4NBE - chains B and E of the 5 polymer chains in the assembly; structure by X-ray diffraction, 2.10 A resolution.

[Chain B]
Protein: Terminal oxygenase component of carbazole
Notes: EC 1.14.12.22
UniProtKB: Q84II6 (Q84II6_JANS3); numbering as in UniProt (aligned over 1-384)
Chain sequence (392 residues; row label = number of the first residue in the row):
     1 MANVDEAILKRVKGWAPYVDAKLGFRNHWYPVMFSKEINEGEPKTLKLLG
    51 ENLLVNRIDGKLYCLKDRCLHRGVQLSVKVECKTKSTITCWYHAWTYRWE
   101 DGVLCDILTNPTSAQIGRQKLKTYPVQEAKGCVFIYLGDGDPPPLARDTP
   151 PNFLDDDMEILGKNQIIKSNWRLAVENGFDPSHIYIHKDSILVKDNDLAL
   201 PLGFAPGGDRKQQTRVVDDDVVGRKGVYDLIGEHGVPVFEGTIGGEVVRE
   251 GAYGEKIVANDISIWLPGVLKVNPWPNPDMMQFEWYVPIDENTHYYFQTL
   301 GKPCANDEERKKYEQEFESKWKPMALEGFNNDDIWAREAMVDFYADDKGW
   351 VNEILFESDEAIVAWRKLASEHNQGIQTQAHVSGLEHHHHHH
Not modelled in the structure: 1, 387-392
Construct notes: engineered mutation Trp275 (Phe in Q84II6); expression tag (385-392)
Bound ions: 2Fe-2S cluster Fe: Cys69, His71, Cys90, His93; Fe2+: His183, His187, Asp333
Ligand contacts: 2Fe-2S cluster (FES): Cys69, His71, Arg72, Val74, Cys90, Tyr92, His93, Ala94, Trp95
From the paper describing this entry:
  - binding site for 9H-fluorene: Trp275

[Chain E]
Protein: Ferredoxin CarAc
From: Pseudomonas resinovorans
Notes: EC 1.14.12.22
UniProtKB: Q8GI16 (CARAC_PSERE); numbering as in UniProt (aligned over 1-107)
Chain sequence (115 residues; row label = number of the first residue in the row):
     1 MNQIWLKVCAASDMQPGTIRRVNRVGAAPLAVYRVGDQFYATEDTCTHGI
    51 ASLSEGTLDGDVIECPFHGGAFNVCTGMPASSPCTVPLGVFEVEVKEGEV
   101 YVAGEKKLEHHHHHH
Not modelled in the structure: 1-2, 114-115
Construct notes: expression tag (108-115)
Bound ions: 2Fe-2S cluster Fe: Cys46, His48, Cys65, His68
Ligand contacts: 2Fe-2S cluster (FES): Cys46, His48, Gly49, Ile50, Ala51, Cys65, Phe67, His68, Gly69, Gly70, Pro83, Cys84
Swiss-Prot annotation at these positions:
  - binding site ([2Fe-2S] cluster): Cys46, His48, Cys65, His68

[Chain B / chain E interface]
Contacting residue pairs (29; chain B residue first):
  Arg11(B) - Phe67(E)
  Arg11(B) - His68(E)  hydrogen bond (side chain-backbone)
  Arg11(B) - Gly69(E)  hydrogen bond (backbone-backbone)
  Arg11(B) - Gly70(E)
  Arg11(B) - Ser82(E)  hydrogen bond (side chain-backbone)
  Arg11(B) - Pro83(E)
  Val12(B) - Phe67(E)
  Lys13(B) - Glu64(E)  salt bridge
  Gly14(B) - Pro66(E)
  Trp15(B) - Phe67(E)  hydrophobic
  Trp15(B) - His68(E)
  Arg210(B) - Arg21(E)
  Arg210(B) - Ser52(E)
  Arg210(B) - Glu55(E)  salt bridge
  Trp350(B) - His68(E)  hydrogen bond (backbone-side chain)
  Val351(B) - His48(E)
  Val351(B) - His68(E)
  Val351(B) - Pro83(E)
  Asn352(B) - His48(E)  hydrogen bond (backbone-side chain)
  Asn352(B) - Pro83(E)
  Glu353(B) - His48(E)  hydrogen bond (backbone-side chain)
  Glu353(B) - His68(E)  salt bridge
  Ile354(B) - His48(E)
  Leu355(B) - Gly49(E)
  Leu355(B) - Ile50(E)
  Phe356(B) - Ile50(E)
  Glu357(B) - Ile50(E)
  Glu360(B) - Ile50(E)
  Val363(B) - Phe67(E)  hydrophobic
Other interface residues (no listed pair), chain B (18 interface residues in all): Asp359, Lys367

[Overview]
Chain B and chain E form an interface of 18 and 14 residues respectively; the contacts include 6 hydrogen
bonds and 3 salt bridges. Polar pairs include Lys13(B)-Glu64(E), Arg210(B)-Glu55(E) and Glu353(B)-His68(E).
Chain B binds 2Fe-2S cluster. Ligands of chain E: 2Fe-2S cluster. From the paper: a binding site for
9H-fluorene at Trp275(B).
Chain B is Terminal oxygenase component of carbazole and chain E is Ferredoxin CarAc (Pseudomonas
resinovorans); the structure, Fluorene-bound oxygenase with Phe275 replaced by Trp and ferredoxin complex of
carbazole 1,9a-dioxygenase (form2), was determined by X-ray diffraction together with 4NB8, 4NB9, 4NBA, 4NBB,
4NBC, 4NBD and 3 further entries from the same study.
